5GIO - chains A and B of the 10 polymer chains in the assembly; structure by X-ray diffraction, 3.60 A resolution.

# Chain A (and B)
Protein: C/D box methylation guide ribonucleoprotein complex aNOP56 subunit
From: Sulfolobus solfataricus
Notes: chain B of this document is another copy of the same molecule, construct and numbering; everything in this record applies to it too
UniProt: A0A0E3MJI1 (A0A0E3MJI1_SULSF); residues 4-380 here correspond to UniProt positions 3-379 (UniProt number = residue number - 1)
Amino-acid sequence (388 residues; each row starts with the number of its first residue):
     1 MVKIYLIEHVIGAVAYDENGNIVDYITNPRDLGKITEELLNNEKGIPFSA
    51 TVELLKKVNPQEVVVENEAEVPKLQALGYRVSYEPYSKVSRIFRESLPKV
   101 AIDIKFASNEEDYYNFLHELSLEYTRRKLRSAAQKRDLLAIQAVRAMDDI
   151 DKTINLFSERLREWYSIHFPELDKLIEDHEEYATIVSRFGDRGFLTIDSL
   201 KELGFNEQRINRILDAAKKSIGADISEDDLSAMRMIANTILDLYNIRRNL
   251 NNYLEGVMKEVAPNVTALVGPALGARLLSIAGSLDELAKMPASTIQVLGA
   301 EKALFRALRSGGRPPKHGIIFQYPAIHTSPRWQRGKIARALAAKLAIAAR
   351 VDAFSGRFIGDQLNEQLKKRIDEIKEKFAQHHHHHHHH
Not modelled in the structure: 1-2, 378-388
Differences from the reference sequence: initiating methionine (1); expression tag (2-3, 381-388)

# Interface between chain A and chain B
Contacting residue pairs - 65 pairs, chain A then chain B:
  Arg126(A) with Ile221(B)
  Leu129(A) with Ile221(B), hydrophobic
  Arg130(A) with Ile221(B); Gly222(B); Asp224(B), salt bridge
  Ala133(A) with Ile167(B); Ala223(B)
  Gln134(A) with Ala223(B); Asp224(B)
  Leu139(A) with Ile167(B), hydrophobic; Ile225(B), hydrophobic; Asp229(B); Met233(B), hydrophobic
  Gln142(A) with Arg160(B); Glu163(B); Trp164(B)
  Ala143(A) with Trp164(B), hydrophobic
  Arg145(A) with Arg160(B)
  Ala146(A) with Arg160(B); Trp164(B), hydrophobic
  Asp149(A) with Leu156(B); Phe157(B); Arg160(B), salt bridge
  Thr153(A) with Thr153(B); Phe157(B)
  Leu156(A) with Asp149(B)
  Phe157(A) with Asp149(B); Thr153(B)
  Arg160(A) with Gln142(B); Arg145(B); Asp149(B), salt bridge
  Glu163(A) with Gln142(B)
  Trp164(A) with Leu139(B); Gln142(B); Ala146(B), hydrophobic; Leu250(B), hydrophobic
  Ile167(A) with Ala133(B); Leu139(B), hydrophobic; Gln142(B)
  Ile221(A) with Arg126(B); Leu129(B), hydrophobic; Arg130(B)
  Gly222(A) with Arg130(B), hydrogen bond (backbone-side chain)
  Ala223(A) with Arg130(B); Ala133(B); Gln134(B)
  Asp224(A) with Arg130(B), salt bridge; Gln134(B)
  Ile225(A) with Leu139(B), hydrophobic
  Asp228(A) with Tyr253(B)
  Asp229(A) with Tyr253(B), hydrogen bond
  Met233(A) with Leu139(B), hydrophobic
  Met235(A) with Ile246(B), hydrophobic; Asn249(B)
  Ile236(A) with Ala146(B), hydrophobic; Leu250(B), hydrophobic
  Thr239(A) with Leu243(B); Ile246(B)
  Ile246(A) with Met235(B), hydrophobic; Thr239(B)
  Asn249(A) with Met235(B)
  Leu250(A) with Trp164(B), hydrophobic
  Tyr253(A) with Asp228(B); Asp229(B), hydrogen bond; Ala232(B), hydrophobic
Interface residues without a listed pair, chain A (38 interface residues in all): Leu138, Ile150, Ala232, Asp242, Leu243
Interface residues without a listed pair, chain B (38 interface residues in all): Leu138, Ala143, Ile150, Ile236, Asp242

# Overview
The chain A/chain B interface involves 38 residues from each chain, with 3 hydrogen bonds and 4 salt bridges.
Among the polar pairs are Arg130(A)-Asp224(B), Asp149(A)-Arg160(B) and Gly222(A)-Arg130(B).
Chain A and chain B are both C/D box methylation guide ribonucleoprotein complex aNOP56 subunit (Sulfolobus
solfataricus); the structure, Crystal structure of box C/D RNP with 12 nt guide regions and 13 nt substrates,
was determined by X-ray diffraction together with 5GIN and 5GIP from the same study.
